PDB entry 4F14 | X-ray diffraction, 1.20 A resolution | chains A and B

== Chain A ==
Protein: Nebulette
From: Homo sapiens
Reference sequence: O76041 (NEBL_HUMAN); residues 955-1014 here = UniProt positions 955-1014
Chain sequence (64 residues; numbered 951 to 1014; the number before each row is that of its first residue):
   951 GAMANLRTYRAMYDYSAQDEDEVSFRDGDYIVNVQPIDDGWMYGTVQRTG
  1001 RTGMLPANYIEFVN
Not modelled in the structure: 951-957, 1014
Differences from the reference sequence: expression tag (951-954)
Bound ions: Zn2+: Asp969, Glu970
What the authors report for this chain:
  - specificity-determining residues: Asp969 to Glu972

== Chain B ==
Protein: Xin actin-binding repeat-containing protein 2
Reference sequence: A4UGR9 (XIRP2_HUMAN); residues 2245-2257 here = UniProt positions 2245-2257
Chain sequence (13 residues; row label = number of the first residue in the row):
  2245 PPPTLPKPKLPKH
Not modelled in the structure: 2256-2257

== Chain A / chain B interface ==
Contacting residue pairs - 21 pairs, chain A then chain B:
  Tyr963(A) - Pro2245(B)  hydrophobic
  Tyr963(A) - Pro2246(B)
  Tyr965(A) - Thr2248(B)
  Asp969(A) - Lys2251(B)  salt bridge
  Asp971(A) - Lys2251(B)  salt bridge
  Glu972(A) - Lys2251(B)  salt bridge
  Ile987(A) - Pro2252(B)  hydrophobic
  Asp988(A) - Pro2252(B)
  Asp989(A) - Leu2249(B)
  Gly990(A) - Leu2249(B)
  Trp991(A) - Leu2249(B)  hydrogen bond (side chain-backbone)
  Trp991(A) - Pro2250(B)  hydrogen bond (side chain-backbone)
  Trp991(A) - Lys2251(B)
  Trp991(A) - Pro2252(B)
  Met1004(A) - Lys2251(B)
  Pro1006(A) - Thr2248(B)
  Asn1008(A) - Pro2246(B)
  Asn1008(A) - Pro2247(B)  hydrogen bond (side chain-backbone)
  Tyr1009(A) - Pro2245(B)
  Tyr1009(A) - Pro2246(B)  hydrogen bond (side chain-backbone)
  Tyr1009(A) - Thr2248(B)
Other interface residues (no listed pair), chain A (15 interface residues in all): Asp964
The authors on this interface:
  - residue pairs: Asp971(A)-Lys2251(B), Glu972(A)-Lys2251(B)
  - interface residues, chain B: Pro2250(B)

== In short ==
Chain A and chain B form an interface of 15 and 8 residues respectively, with 4 hydrogen bonds and 3 salt
bridges. Polar pairs include Asp969(A)-Lys2251(B), Asp971(A)-Lys2251(B) and Glu972(A)-Lys2251(B). The paper
describes contacts between Asp971(A) and Lys2251(B) and Glu972(A) and Lys2251(B). From the paper: the
interface residue Pro2250(B); the specificity determinant Asp969(A).
Chain A is Nebulette (Homo sapiens) and chain B is Xin actin-binding repeat-containing protein 2; the
structure, Structure of the SH3 domain of human nebulette in complex with a peptide of XIRP2, was determined
by X-ray diffraction.
